6QXF - chains B and C of the 22 polymer chains in the assembly; structure by electron microscopy, 3.60 A resolution.

== Chain B (and C) ==
Molecule: CRISPR-associated protein Csn2
From: Streptococcus thermophilus
Notes: chain C of this document is another copy of the same molecule, construct and numbering; everything in this record applies to it too
UniProt: G3ECR4 (CSN2_STRTR); numbering as in UniProt (aligned over 1-219)
Chain sequence (219 residues; numbered 1 to 219; the number before each row is that of its first residue):
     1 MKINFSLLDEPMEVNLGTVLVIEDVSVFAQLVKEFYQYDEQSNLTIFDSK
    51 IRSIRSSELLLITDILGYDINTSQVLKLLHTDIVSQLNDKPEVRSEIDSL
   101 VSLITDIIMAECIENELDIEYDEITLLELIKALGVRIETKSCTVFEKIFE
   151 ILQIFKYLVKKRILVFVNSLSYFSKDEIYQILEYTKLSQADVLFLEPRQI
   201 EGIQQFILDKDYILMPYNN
Bound ions: Ca2+ site 1: Asp122, Glu123, Glu128 (shared with Ala132(C) of chain C); Ca2+ site 2: Ala132 (shared with Asp122(C), Glu123(C), Glu128(C) of chain C)
Swiss-Prot annotation at these positions:
  - binding site (Ca(2+)): Glu138, Glu150
Reported in the primary citation:
  - binding site for the 25-nt DNA strand: Arg55, Lys77, Lys160

== Interface between chain B and chain C ==
Pairs across the interface (70):
  Asp82(B) - Asn115(C)
  Ile83(B) - Ile119(C)  hydrophobic
  Gln86(B) - Glu111(C)  hydrogen bond
  Gln86(B) - Glu114(C)  hydrogen bond
  Gln86(B) - Asn115(C)  hydrogen bond
  Leu87(B) - Glu111(C)
  Lys90(B) - Glu111(C)  salt bridge
  Val93(B) - Ile107(C)  hydrophobic
  Glu96(B) - Ile107(C)
  Ile97(B) - Ile107(C)  hydrophobic
  Leu100(B) - Leu103(C)  hydrophobic
  Leu100(B) - Ile104(C)  hydrophobic
  Leu103(B) - Leu100(C)  hydrophobic
  Ile104(B) - Leu100(C)  hydrophobic
  Ile104(B) - Ile104(C)  hydrophobic
  Ile107(B) - Val93(C)  hydrophobic
  Ile107(B) - Glu96(C)
  Ile107(B) - Ile97(C)  hydrophobic
  Ile108(B) - Leu133(C)  hydrophobic
  Glu111(B) - Gln86(C)  hydrogen bond (backbone-side chain)
  Glu111(B) - Leu87(C)
  Glu111(B) - Lys90(C)  salt bridge
  Cys112(B) - Ile83(C)  hydrophobic
  Glu114(B) - Lys90(C)  salt bridge
  Asn115(B) - Leu79(C)
  Asn115(B) - Gln86(C)
  Glu116(B) - Tyr157(C)
  Leu117(B) - Gln153(C)
  Leu117(B) - Tyr157(C)  hydrophobic
  Asp118(B) - Ile137(C)
  Asp118(B) - Glu138(C)  hydrogen bond (backbone-backbone)
  Ile119(B) - Leu79(C)  hydrophobic
  Ile119(B) - Val135(C)  hydrophobic
  Ile119(B) - Arg136(C)
  Glu120(B) - Gly134(C)
  Glu120(B) - Arg136(C)  hydrogen bond (backbone-backbone)
  Glu120(B) - Ile137(C)
  Glu120(B) - Glu138(C)
  Glu120(B) - Thr139(C)  hydrogen bond (side chain-backbone)
  Glu120(B) - Lys140(C)
  Tyr121(B) - Leu133(C)  hydrophobic
  Asp122(B) - Leu133(C)
  Glu123(B) - Ala132(C)
  Glu123(B) - Leu133(C)
  Ile124(B) - Leu129(C)
  Ile124(B) - Leu133(C)  hydrophobic
  Glu128(B) - Ala132(C)
  Ala132(B) - Glu123(C)
  Ala132(B) - Glu128(C)
  Leu133(B) - Ile108(C)  hydrophobic
  Leu133(B) - Tyr121(C)  hydrophobic
  Leu133(B) - Asp122(C)  hydrogen bond (backbone-backbone)
  Leu133(B) - Glu123(C)
  Leu133(B) - Ile124(C)  hydrophobic
  Gly134(B) - Glu120(C)
  Gly134(B) - Tyr121(C)
  Gly134(B) - Asp122(C)
  Val135(B) - Ile119(C)  hydrophobic
  Val135(B) - Glu120(C)
  Arg136(B) - Ile119(C)
  Arg136(B) - Glu120(C)  hydrogen bond (backbone-backbone)
  Ile137(B) - Leu117(C)  hydrophobic
  Ile137(B) - Asp118(C)
  Glu138(B) - Glu120(C)
  Glu150(B) - Leu117(C)
  Glu150(B) - Asp118(C)
  Gln153(B) - Glu116(C)  hydrogen bond (side chain-backbone)
  Gln153(B) - Leu117(C)
  Ile154(B) - Leu117(C)  hydrophobic
  Tyr184(B) - Glu116(C)
Other interface residues (no listed pair), chain B (46 interface residues in all): Leu79, Val101, Leu129, Ile130, Lys140, Cys142, Lys156, Tyr157
Other interface residues (no listed pair), chain C (41 interface residues in all): Val101, Thr105, Cys112

== Overview ==
46 residues of chain B and 41 residues of chain C are in contact; the contacts include 10 hydrogen bonds and 3
salt bridges. Polar pairs include Lys90(B)-Glu111(C), Glu114(B)-Lys90(C) and Gln86(B)-Glu111(C). UniProt lists
Ca2+-binding residues Glu138(B) and Glu150(B) on chain B. The paper reports a binding site for the 25-nt DNA
strand at Arg55(B), Lys77(B) and Lys160(B).
Both chains are CRISPR-associated protein Csn2 (Streptococcus thermophilus). Entry 6QXF (Cas1-Cas2-Csn2-DNA
complex from the Type II-A CRISPR-Cas system) was determined by electron microscopy (same publication as 6QXT
and 6QY3).
